Entry 5QY6 (X-ray diffraction, 1.51 A resolution); this record covers chains A and B.

== Chain A ==
Protein: Pre-mRNA-splicing factor 8
Organism: Saccharomyces cerevisiae (strain ATCC 204508 / S288c)
Notes: fragment: yPrp8 RNaseH
Reference sequence: P33334 (PRP8_YEAST); numbering as in UniProt (aligned over 1836-2090)
Sequence (258 residues; numbered 1833 to 2090; the number before each row is that of its first residue):
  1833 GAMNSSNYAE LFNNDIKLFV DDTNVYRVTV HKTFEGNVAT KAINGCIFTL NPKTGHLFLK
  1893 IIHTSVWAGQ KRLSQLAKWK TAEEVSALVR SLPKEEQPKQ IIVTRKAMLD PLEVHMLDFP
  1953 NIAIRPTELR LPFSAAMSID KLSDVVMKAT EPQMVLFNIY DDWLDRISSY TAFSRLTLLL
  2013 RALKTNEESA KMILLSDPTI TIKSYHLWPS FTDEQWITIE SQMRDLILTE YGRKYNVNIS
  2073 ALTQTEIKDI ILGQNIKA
Disordered / not traced: 2070-2090
Differences from the reference sequence: expression tag (1833-1835)
Ligand contacts:
  - r-1,2-propanediol (PGR): Ser1970, Ile1971, Asp1972, Leu2015, Lys2023, Leu2026, Leu2027, Ile2034, Leu2039, Trp2040, Pro2041
  - SY7 (2-methoxy-4-[[(4S,5S)-2,4,5-tris(2-methoxypyridin-4-yl)imidazolidin-1-yl]methyl]pyridine): His1888, Lys1973, Val1977, Met1986, Val1987, Leu1988, Phe1989, Asn1990, Ser2036, Tyr2037
UniProt features mapped onto this chain:
  - mutagenesis: Asp1853 (D1853A: Alters protein folding. Severely impaired growth. Strongly reduced growth at 35 degrees Celsius; when associated with A-1854; D1853N: Reduced growth at 30 degrees Celsius ...), Asp1854 (D1854A: Reduced growth at 30 degrees Celsius. Strongly reduced growth at 16 degrees Celsius. Strongly reduced growth at 35 degrees Celsius; when associated with A-1853 ...), Thr1855 (T1855A: Reduced growth at 30 degrees Celsius. Strongly reduced growth at 16 degrees Celsius), Thr1936 (T1936A: Reduced growth at 30 degrees Celsius. Strongly reduced growth at 16 degrees Celsius), Arg1937 (R1937K: Severely impaired growth. Reduced growth at 30 degrees Celsius. Strongly reduced growth at 16 degrees Celsius)

== Chain B ==
Protein: A1 cistron-splicing factor AAR2
Organism: Saccharomyces cerevisiae (strain ATCC 204508 / S288c)
Notes: fragment: GAMA - Aar2(1-152) - SSSSS - Aar2(171-317); engineered mutation(s): L153_D170delinsSSSSS
Reference sequence: P32357 (AAR2_YEAST); residue numbers follow UniProt; this construct covers 1-152, 171-317
Sequence (308 residues; row label = number of the first residue in the row; note: 13 numbers in that range are skipped by the numbering (no residue carries them; nothing is unmodelled there); numbers below 1 keep their minus sign (Gly-3 is residue -3)):
    -3 GAMAMNTVPF TSAPIEVTIG IDQYSFNVKE NQPFHGIKDI PIGHVHVIHF QHADNSSMRY
    57 GYWFDCRMGN FYIQYDPKDG LYKMMEERDG AKFENIVHNF KERQMMVSYP KIDEDDTWYN
   117 LTEFVQMDKI RKIVRKDENQ FSYVDSSMTT VQENEL
   166 SSSSSDPAHS LNYTVINFKS REAIRPGHEM EDFLDKSYYL NTVMLQGIFK NSSNYFGELQ
   226 FAFLNAMFFG NYGSSLQWHA MIELICSSAT VPKHMLDKLD EILYYQIKTL PEQYSDILLN
   286 ERVWNICLYS SFQKNSLHNT EKIMENKYPE LL
Disordered / not traced: -3 to 0, 166-169
Differences from the reference sequence: expression tag (-3 to 0); linker (166-170)
UniProt features mapped onto this chain:
  - region: Leu261 to Ile282 (Leucine-zipper)
  - modified residue: Ser253 (Phosphoserine), Thr274 (Phosphothreonine)
  - mutagenesis: Ser253 (S253A: No effect on interaction with PRP8; S253D/E: Disrupts interaction with PRP8)

== Chain A / chain B interface ==
Pairs across the interface - 18 pairs, chain A then chain B:
  Gln1907(A) - Met195(B)
  Gln1907(A) - Leu199(B)
  Leu1908(A) - Met195(B)  hydrophobic
  Trp1911(A) - Glu194(B)
  Trp1911(A) - Met195(B)  hydrophobic
  Trp1911(A) - Phe198(B)  hydrophobic
  Asp1942(A) - Lys184(B)  salt bridge
  Asp1942(A) - Phe198(B)
  Glu1945(A) - Lys184(B)  salt bridge
  Val1946(A) - Ile189(B)  hydrophobic
  Val1946(A) - Glu194(B)
  Val1946(A) - Phe198(B)  hydrophobic
  His1947(A) - Glu194(B)  salt bridge
  Leu1949(A) - Lys184(B)
  Leu1949(A) - Ser185(B)
  Leu1949(A) - Arg186(B)
  Leu1949(A) - Ile189(B)  hydrophobic
  Asp1950(A) - Arg186(B)  salt bridge

== Summary ==
The interface between chain A and chain B involves 9 residues on one side and 8 on the other, with 4 salt
bridges. Polar pairs include Asp1942(A)-Lys184(B), Glu1945(A)-Lys184(B) and His1947(A)-Glu194(B). Bound to
chain A: compound SY7 and r-1,2-propanediol.
Here chain A is Pre-mRNA-splicing factor 8 and chain B is A1 cistron-splicing factor AAR2, both from
Saccharomyces cerevisiae (strain ATCC 204508 / S288c). Entry 5QY6 (PanDDA analysis group deposition --
Aar2/RNaseH in complex with fragment F2X-Entry C05a) was determined by X-ray diffraction (same publication as
5QY1, 5QY2, 5QY3, 5QY4, 5QY5, 5QY7 and 128 further entries).
